9FKB - chains PS and Pa of the 87 polymer chains in the assembly; structure by electron microscopy, 2.96 A resolution.

== Chain PS ==
Protein: HK97 gp6-like/SPP1 gp15-like head-tail connector
Source organism: Haloferax tailed virus 1
UniProt: A0A410N6S3 (A0A410N6S3_9CAUD); residue numbers follow UniProt; this construct covers 1-141
Sequence (141 residues; row label = number of the first residue in the row):
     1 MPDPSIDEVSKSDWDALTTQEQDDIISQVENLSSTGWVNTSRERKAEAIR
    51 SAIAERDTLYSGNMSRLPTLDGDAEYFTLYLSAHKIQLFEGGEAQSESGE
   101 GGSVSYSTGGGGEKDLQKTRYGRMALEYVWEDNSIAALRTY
Disordered / not traced: 1
Bound ions: Mg2+ site 1: E127, E131 (shared with 1 residue of chain PT); Mg2+ site 2: D132 (shared with 2 residues of chain PV)

== Chain Pa ==
Protein: SPP1 gp17-like tail completion protein
Source organism: Haloferax tailed virus 1
UniProt: A0A410N6U9 (A0A410N6U9_HFTV1); residues 1-157 here = UniProt positions 1-157
Sequence (157 residues; each row starts with the number of its first residue):
     1 MATTSASHHVQAIIDLLEAAPDADWTPTQTPTVKRYWDDAQSERGPGADM
    51 PAILYVWSPTTSSLDRFSMDGDVFDQNDSIEVQAWSFDETEVEQLQGDIV
   101 QILSEYLDDNEVQTPYSDVAPTGTNDFREQTPARTTGHYIMSVEVETRGL
   151 SETAKNA
Disordered / not traced: 1

== Interface between chain PS and chain Pa ==
Residue-residue contacts - 27 pairs, chain PS then chain Pa:
  T35(PS) with E43(Pa), hydrogen bond
  W37(PS) with E43(Pa)
  V38(PS) with K34(Pa); E43(Pa)
  N39(PS) with K34(Pa), hydrogen bond; D39(Pa), hydrogen bond; E43(Pa), hydrogen bond (side chain-backbone); G45(Pa), hydrogen bond (side chain-backbone); P46(Pa); G47(Pa), hydrogen bond (backbone-backbone); M50(Pa); I53(Pa); Y55(Pa)
  S41(PS) with A48(Pa); M50(Pa)
  R44(PS) with A48(Pa); D49(Pa), salt bridge
  E90(PS) with E43(Pa)
  A94(PS) with S42(Pa)
  E97(PS) with A40(Pa); Q41(Pa), hydrogen bond (side chain-backbone); S42(Pa), hydrogen bond
  S98(PS) with Q41(Pa), hydrogen bond (backbone-side chain)
  G99(PS) with Y36(Pa); Q41(Pa)
  E100(PS) with Y36(Pa); W57(Pa), hydrogen bond
Interface residues without a listed pair, chain PS (13 interface residues in all): T40
Interface residues without a listed pair, chain Pa (18 interface residues in all): R44, P59

== Summary ==
13 residues of chain PS and 18 residues of chain Pa are in contact, with 10 hydrogen bonds and 1 salt bridge.
Among the polar pairs are R44(PS)-D49(Pa), T35(PS)-E43(Pa) and N39(PS)-K34(Pa). E127(PS) and E131(PS) form the
Mg2+ site 1.
Chain PS is HK97 gp6-like/SPP1 gp15-like head-tail connector and chain Pa is SPP1 gp17-like tail completion
protein, both from Haloferax tailed virus 1; the structure, Tail of emppty Haloferax tailed virus 1, was
determined by electron microscopy (same publication as 8QPG, 8QPQ, 8QQN, 8QSI, 8QSY, 9H4P, 9H5B and 9H7V).
